Entry 9G3C (X-ray diffraction, 1.90 A resolution); this record covers chain C.

== Chain C ==
Name: METP artificial protein
Chain sequence (30 residues; row label = number of the first residue in the row; numbering starts at 0):
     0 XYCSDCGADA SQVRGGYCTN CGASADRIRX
Modified positions: ACE (acetyl group) at position 0, NH2 (amino group) at position 29; Ala9, Ala24 (alpha-aminoisobutyric acid; AIB)
Metal / ion sites: Cd2+: Cys2, Cys5, Cys17, Cys20

== Overview ==
Cys2, Cys5, Cys17 and Cys20 coordinate Cd2+.
Chain C is METP artificial protein; the structure, Crystal Structure of the artificial protein METP in complex
with cadmium ion at different temperatures. 200 ..., was determined by X-ray diffraction, deposited together
with 9G39, 9G3A, 9G3B and 9G3U.
